PDB entry 5W8L | X-ray diffraction, 1.95 A resolution | chains A and C

== Chain A (and C) ==
Molecule: L-lactate dehydrogenase A chain
Organism: Homo sapiens
Notes: EC 1.1.1.27; chain C of this document is another copy of the same molecule, construct and numbering; everything in this record applies to it too
UniProtKB: P00338 (LDHA_HUMAN); residues 0-331 here correspond to UniProt positions 1-332 (UniProt number = residue number + 1)
Sequence (332 residues; each row starts with the number of its first residue; numbering starts at 0):
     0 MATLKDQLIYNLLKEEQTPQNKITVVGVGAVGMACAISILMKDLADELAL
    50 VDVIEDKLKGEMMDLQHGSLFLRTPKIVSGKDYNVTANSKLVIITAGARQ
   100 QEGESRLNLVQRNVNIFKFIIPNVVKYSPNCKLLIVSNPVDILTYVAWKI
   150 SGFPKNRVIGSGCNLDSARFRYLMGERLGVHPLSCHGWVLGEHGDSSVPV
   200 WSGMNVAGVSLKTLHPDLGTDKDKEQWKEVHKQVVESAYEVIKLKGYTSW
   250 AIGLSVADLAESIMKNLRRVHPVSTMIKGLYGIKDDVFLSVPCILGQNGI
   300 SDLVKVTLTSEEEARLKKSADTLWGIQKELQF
Unresolved in the structure: 0
Ligand contacts:
  - 9YA (2-{3-([1,1'-biphenyl]-3-yl)-5-(cyclopropylmethyl)-4-[(4-sulfamoylphenyl)methyl]-1H-pyrazol-1-yl}-1,3-thiazole-4-carboxylic acid): Arg-105, Leu-106, Leu-108, Val-109, Asn-137, Pro-138, Val-139, Asp-140, Ile-141, Leu-164, Arg-168, Glu-191, His-192, Gly-193, Asp-194, Val-234, Ala-237, Tyr-238, Ile-241, Thr-247, Leu-322, Ile-325
  - NADH (NAI; 1,4-dihydronicotinamide adenine dinucleotide): Val-25, Gly-26, Val-27, Gly-28, Ala-29, Val-30, Gly-31, Asp-51, Val-52, Ile-53, Tyr-82, Thr-94, Ala-95, Gly-96, Arg-98, Ile-115, Phe-118, Ile-119, Val-135, Ser-136, Asn-137, Val-139, Ser-160, Gly-161, Leu-164, His-192, Tyr-246, Thr-247, Ile-251
Curated features (UniProtKB/Swiss-Prot):
  - active site: His-192 (Proton acceptor)
  - binding site (NAD(+)): Arg-98, Asn-137
  - binding site (substrate): Arg-105, Asn-137, Arg-168, Thr-247
  - modified residue: Ala-1 (N-acetylalanine), Lys-4 (N6-acetyllysine), Tyr-9 (Phosphotyrosine), Lys-13 (N6-acetyllysine), Thr-17 (Phosphothreonine), Lys-56 (N6-acetyllysine), Lys-80 (N6-acetyllysine), Lys-117 (N6-acetyllysine), Lys-125 (N6-acetyllysine), Lys-223 (N6-acetyllysine), Lys-231 (N6-acetyllysine), Tyr-238 (Phosphotyrosine), Lys-242 (N6-acetyllysine), Thr-308 (Phosphothreonine), Ser-309 (Phosphoserine), Lys-317 (N6-acetyllysine), Thr-321 (Phosphothreonine)
  - cross-link: Lys-56 (Glycyl lysine isopeptide (Lys-Gly) (interchain with G-Cter in SUMO2))
What the authors report for this chain:
  - binding site for 9YA: Tyr-238

== Chain A / chain C interface ==
Contacting residue pairs - 119 pairs, chain A then chain C:
  Thr-2(A) with Glu-224(C)
  Leu-3(A) with Leu-210(C), hydrophobic; His-214(C); Glu-224(C), hydrogen bond (backbone-side chain); Trp-226(C)
  Lys-4(A) with Arg-176(C); Leu-177(C)
  Gln-6(A) with Leu-213(C), hydrogen bond (side chain-backbone); His-214(C)
  Leu-7(A) with Val-205(C), hydrophobic; Val-208(C), hydrophobic; Leu-213(C), hydrophobic
  Ile-8(A) with Leu-177(C)
  Met-32(A) with Trp-249(C)
  Ile-36(A) with Trp-249(C), hydrophobic
  Ser-37(A) with Met-40(C)
  Met-40(A) with Ser-37(C); Met-40(C), hydrophobic; Lys-41(C); Leu-253(C), hydrophobic
  Lys-41(A) with Met-40(C)
  Asp-55(A) with Leu-243(C)
  Lys-56(A) with Leu-243(C)
  Lys-58(A) with Glu-239(C), salt bridge; Leu-243(C)
  Gly-59(A) with Val-240(C); Leu-243(C); Lys-244(C)
  Glu-60(A) with Lys-244(C), salt bridge; Trp-249(C), hydrogen bond
  Met-62(A) with Ser-236(C); Glu-239(C); Val-240(C), hydrophobic; Leu-243(C), hydrophobic
  Asp-63(A) with Lys-244(C), salt bridge; Thr-247(C); Ser-248(C), hydrogen bond (side chain-backbone); Trp-249(C), hydrogen bond (side chain-backbone); Ala-250(C), hydrogen bond (side chain-backbone)
  Leu-64(A) with Trp-249(C), hydrophobic
  Gln-65(A) with Tyr-171(C), hydrogen bond
  His-66(A) with Ala-167(C); Arg-168(C), hydrogen bond; Ser-236(C), hydrogen bond; Val-240(C); Ala-250(C)
  Gly-67(A) with Ala-250(C); Leu-253(C)
  Ser-68(A) with Tyr-171(C); His-180(C)
  Leu-69(A) with Ala-167(C), hydrophobic; Arg-170(C); Pro-181(C); Leu-182(C)
  Phe-70(A) with Asn-163(C); Ala-167(C), hydrophobic; Leu-253(C), hydrophobic; Ser-254(C); Asp-257(C)
  Leu-71(A) with His-180(C); Leu-253(C), hydrophobic
  Arg-72(A) with Leu-182(C)
  Ala-167(A) with Leu-69(C), hydrophobic; Phe-70(C), hydrophobic
  Arg-168(A) with His-66(C), hydrogen bond
  Arg-170(A) with Leu-69(C)
  Tyr-171(A) with Gln-65(C), hydrogen bond; Ser-68(C)
  Arg-176(A) with Lys-4(C)
  Leu-177(A) with Lys-4(C); Ile-8(C)
  Val-179(A) with Ile-8(C), hydrophobic
  His-180(A) with Ser-68(C); Leu-71(C)
  Pro-181(A) with Leu-69(C)
  Leu-182(A) with Leu-69(C); Arg-72(C)
  Val-205(A) with Leu-7(C), hydrophobic
  Val-208(A) with Leu-7(C), hydrophobic
  Leu-210(A) with Leu-3(C), hydrophobic
  Leu-213(A) with Leu-3(C), hydrophobic; Gln-6(C), hydrogen bond (backbone-side chain); Leu-7(C), hydrophobic
  His-214(A) with Leu-3(C); Gln-6(C), hydrogen bond
  Glu-224(A) with Thr-2(C); Leu-3(C), hydrogen bond (side chain-backbone)
  Trp-226(A) with Leu-3(C)
  Ser-236(A) with His-66(C), hydrogen bond
  Glu-239(A) with Lys-58(C), salt bridge; Met-62(C)
  Val-240(A) with Gly-59(C); Met-62(C), hydrophobic; His-66(C)
  Leu-243(A) with Asp-55(C); Lys-56(C), hydrogen bond (backbone-backbone); Lys-58(C); Gly-59(C); Met-62(C), hydrophobic
  Lys-244(A) with Gly-59(C); Glu-60(C), salt bridge; Asp-63(C), salt bridge
  Thr-247(A) with Asp-63(C)
  Ser-248(A) with Asp-63(C), hydrogen bond (backbone-side chain)
  Trp-249(A) with Met-32(C); Ile-36(C), hydrophobic; Glu-60(C), hydrogen bond; Asp-63(C), hydrogen bond (backbone-side chain); Leu-64(C), hydrophobic; Trp-249(C), hydrophobic
  Ala-250(A) with Asp-63(C), hydrogen bond (backbone-side chain); His-66(C); Gly-67(C)
  Leu-253(A) with Met-40(C), hydrophobic; Gly-67(C); Phe-70(C), hydrophobic; Leu-71(C), hydrophobic
  Ser-254(A) with Phe-70(C)
  Asp-257(A) with Phe-70(C)
Also at the interface, not in a pair above, chain A (61 interface residues in all): Ala-1, Pro-74, Asn-163, Leu-217, Tyr-246
Also at the interface, not in a pair above, chain C (61 interface residues in all): Ala-1, Pro-74, Val-179, Leu-217, Tyr-246

== Summary ==
Chain A and chain C each contribute 61 residues to their interface; the contacts include 20 hydrogen bonds and
6 salt bridges. Polar pairs include Lys-58(A)/Glu-239(C), Glu-60(A)/Lys-244(C) and Asp-63(A)/Lys-244(C). Bound
to chain A: NADH and compound 9YA. From the paper: a binding site for 9YA at Tyr-238(A).
Chain A and chain C are both L-lactate dehydrogenase A chain (Homo sapiens); the structure, Crystal Structure
of Lactate Dehydrogenase A in complex with inhibitor compound 59 and NADH, was determined by X-ray diffraction
together with 5W8H, 5W8I, 5W8J and 5W8K from the same study.
